PDB entry 9RJS | electron microscopy, 2.59 A resolution | chains A and C of the 7 polymer chains in the assembly

# Chain A
Name: DNA-directed RNA polymerase, PHIKZ056.1
From: Phikzvirus phiKZ
Reference sequence: chimeric construct of I7DB47, L7T138: residues 1-421 from I7DB47 (I7DB47_9CAUD) positions 1-421 (same numbers); residues 428-488 from L7T138 positions 1-61 (UniProt number = residue number - 427)
Amino-acid sequence (508 residues; row label = number of the first residue in the row; numbers below 1 keep their minus sign (Met-19 is residue -19)):
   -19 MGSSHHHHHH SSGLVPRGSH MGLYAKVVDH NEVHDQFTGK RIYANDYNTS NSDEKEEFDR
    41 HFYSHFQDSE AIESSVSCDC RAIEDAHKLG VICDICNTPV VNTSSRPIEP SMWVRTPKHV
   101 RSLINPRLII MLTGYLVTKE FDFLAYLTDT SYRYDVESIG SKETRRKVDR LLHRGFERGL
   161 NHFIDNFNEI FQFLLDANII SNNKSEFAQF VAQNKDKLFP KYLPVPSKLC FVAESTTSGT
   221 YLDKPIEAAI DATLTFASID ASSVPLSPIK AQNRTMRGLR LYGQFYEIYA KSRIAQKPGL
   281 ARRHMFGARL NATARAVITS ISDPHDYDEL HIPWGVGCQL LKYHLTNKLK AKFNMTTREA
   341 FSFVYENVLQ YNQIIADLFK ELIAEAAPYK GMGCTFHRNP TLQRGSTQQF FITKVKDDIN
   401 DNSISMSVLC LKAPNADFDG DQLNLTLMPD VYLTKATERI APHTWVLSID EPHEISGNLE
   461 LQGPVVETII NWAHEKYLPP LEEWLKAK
Unresolved in the structure: -19 to 0, 487-488
Construct notes: initiating methionine (-19); expression tag (-18 to 0); conflict Asn11 (Asp in I7DB47); linker (422-427)
Bound ions: Zn2+: Cys58, Cys60, Cys73, Cys76

# Chain C
Name: PHIKZ071
From: Phikzvirus phiKZ
Amino-acid sequence (700 residues; numbered 1 to 700; the number before each row is that of its first residue):
     1 MSQLGRREID LTLLGHTGLD PWYGTTSSAR GAMFVTHIGQ APEVNGNESR YFLTGAELEY
    61 AKYTHDVRFP EDCRVLHVLR KYPTGIGKDS IRSNPVTTII YENYFDKYKT IGVLHVPEYM
   121 SHHQDFGYEL VKNREVWETI APNEMFSKDT VIAQSGAVKK DGTLGMGVNA NVVFLSAAGT
   181 IEDGFVANKN FLKRMMPTSY STAVANAGRK AFFLNMYGDD KIYKPFPDIG DVIRPDGVIF
   241 AIRDHDDDLA PAEMTPRALR TLDRTFDRAV IGTPGAKVID IDIWRDERVN PSPTPTGMDA
   301 QLVKYHTHLS SYYRELLKIY RGLLARRKDD LHITEEFERL IVTAQMFLPQ PDNVRKLSRF
   361 YRLDPLDEWR VEVTYKAQKM PAGAFKMTDF HGGKGVICKV MEDEDMPIDE NGNRADLIIF
   421 GGSTMRRSNY GRIYEHGFGA AARDLAQRLR VEAGLDRHAK PTQQQLNSVM GNTQWVDYAF
   481 KELLGFYEII APTMHSKMME HPNPAEHVKT VLMDGFPYIY APVDDPVDLM AAVNKLINSD
   541 KYRPHYGKVS YRDQAGKWVT TKDNVLMGPL YMMLLEKIGE DWSAAASVKT QPFGLPSKLN
   601 NADRASTPGR ETAIRSFGES ETRSYNCTVG PGPTAEILDQ TNNPLAHAAV IESWLTAEKP
   661 SSVPVAVDRE KIPFGGSRPV AMFDHLLECS GIALEYAPDH
Unresolved in the structure: 1, 699-700

# How chain A and chain C interact
Contacting residue pairs (197; chain A residue first):
  Met1(A) - Ala697(C)
  Met1(A) - Pro698(C)
  Gly2(A) - Tyr696(C)
  Gly2(A) - Ala697(C)  hydrogen bond (backbone-backbone)
  Leu3(A) - Glu695(C)
  Leu3(A) - Tyr696(C)  hydrophobic
  Tyr4(A) - Ala693(C)
  Tyr4(A) - Leu694(C)
  Tyr4(A) - Glu695(C)  hydrogen bond (backbone-backbone)
  Tyr4(A) - Tyr696(C)
  Tyr4(A) - Ala697(C)  hydrophobic
  Tyr4(A) - Pro698(C)
  Ala5(A) - Ala693(C)
  Lys6(A) - Ile692(C)
  Lys6(A) - Ala693(C)  hydrogen bond (backbone-backbone)
  Lys6(A) - Glu695(C)
  Val7(A) - Gly691(C)
  Val8(A) - Glu688(C)
  Val8(A) - Gly691(C)  hydrogen bond (backbone-backbone)
  Val8(A) - Ile692(C)
  Val8(A) - Ala693(C)  hydrophobic
  His10(A) - Glu688(C)
  His10(A) - Cys689(C)  hydrogen bond (side chain-backbone)
  His10(A) - Gly691(C)
  Val13(A) - Glu688(C)
  Phe46(A) - Pro592(C)  hydrophobic
  Glu50(A) - Lys210(C)  salt bridge
  Glu53(A) - Asp244(C)
  Ser84(A) - Pro592(C)
  Ser84(A) - Phe593(C)
  Ser84(A) - Gly594(C)
  Ser84(A) - Pro644(C)
  Ser84(A) - Arg678(C)  hydrogen bond (backbone-side chain)
  Ser85(A) - Arg678(C)
  Arg86(A) - Arg678(C)  hydrogen bond (backbone-side chain)
  Ile88(A) - Phe593(C)  hydrophobic
  Ile88(A) - His685(C)
  Glu89(A) - His685(C)
  Pro90(A) - His685(C)
  Asn105(A) - Gly691(C)
  Pro106(A) - Ser690(C)
  Arg107(A) - Ser690(C)  hydrogen bond
  Arg107(A) - Ile692(C)
  Pro204(A) - Cys689(C)
  Pro206(A) - His685(C)
  Ser207(A) - His685(C)  hydrogen bond (backbone-side chain)
  Cys210(A) - Met682(C)  hydrophobic
  Cys210(A) - Leu686(C)  hydrophobic
  Thr217(A) - Leu363(C)
  Tyr266(A) - Cys689(C)
  Tyr266(A) - Ser690(C)
  Tyr269(A) - Leu686(C)  hydrophobic
  Ile274(A) - Phe683(C)  hydrophobic
  Leu280(A) - Pro679(C)
  Leu280(A) - Phe683(C)  hydrophobic
  Arg282(A) - Arg615(C)
  Arg282(A) - Glu619(C)  salt bridge
  Arg283(A) - Arg615(C)  hydrogen bond (backbone-side chain)
  His284(A) - Leu595(C)
  His284(A) - Asn642(C)  hydrogen bond (backbone-side chain)
  His284(A) - Pro679(C)
  Met285(A) - Leu638(C)
  Met285(A) - Phe683(C)  hydrophobic
  Phe286(A) - Gly618(C)
  Phe286(A) - Glu619(C)
  Phe286(A) - Thr622(C)  hydrogen bond (backbone-side chain)
  Gly287(A) - Arg615(C)
  Gly287(A) - Phe617(C)
  Ala288(A) - Arg615(C)
  Ala288(A) - Phe617(C)  hydrogen bond (backbone-backbone)
  Ala288(A) - Leu638(C)  hydrophobic
  Ala288(A) - Asn642(C)
  Arg289(A) - Pro596(C)
  Arg289(A) - Lys598(C)
  Arg289(A) - Ala613(C)  hydrogen bond (side chain-backbone)
  Arg289(A) - Ile614(C)
  Arg289(A) - Arg615(C)
  Arg289(A) - Thr641(C)
  Leu290(A) - Ala613(C)
  Leu290(A) - Ile614(C)  hydrogen bond (backbone-backbone)
  Leu290(A) - Ser616(C)
  Leu290(A) - Phe617(C)  hydrophobic
  Leu290(A) - Ile637(C)  hydrophobic
  Leu290(A) - Thr641(C)
  Asn291(A) - Ala586(C)
  Asn291(A) - Val588(C)
  Asn291(A) - Thr641(C)  hydrogen bond (backbone-side chain)
  Asn291(A) - His647(C)  hydrogen bond
  Ala292(A) - Ala585(C)  hydrogen bond (backbone-backbone)
  Ala292(A) - Ala586(C)  hydrogen bond (backbone-backbone)
  Thr293(A) - Ala584(C)
  Thr293(A) - Ala585(C)  hydrogen bond (backbone-backbone)
  Thr293(A) - Ile614(C)  hydrogen bond (side chain-backbone)
  Thr293(A) - Ser616(C)
  Ala294(A) - Ser583(C)
  Arg295(A) - Trp582(C)
  Arg295(A) - Ser583(C)  hydrogen bond (backbone-backbone)
  Val297(A) - Ala384(C)  hydrophobic
  Ser300(A) - Cys398(C)
  Ser302(A) - Ala178(C)
  Ser302(A) - Gly179(C)
  Asp303(A) - Lys399(C)  salt bridge
  Asp303(A) - Gln554(C)
  Gly315(A) - Trp582(C)
  Val316(A) - Trp582(C)  hydrophobic
  Val316(A) - Ala584(C)  hydrophobic
  Gln319(A) - Ala584(C)
  Gln319(A) - Ala586(C)
  Gln319(A) - Pro608(C)
  Gln319(A) - Gly609(C)
  Gln319(A) - Arg610(C)
  Gln319(A) - Glu611(C)
  Leu320(A) - Ala586(C)
  Tyr323(A) - Ala586(C)  hydrophobic
  Tyr323(A) - Ser587(C)
  Tyr323(A) - Ile651(C)  hydrophobic
  Tyr323(A) - Leu655(C)
  His324(A) - Trp654(C)
  His324(A) - Pro660(C)
  Asn327(A) - Trp654(C)  hydrogen bond (side chain-backbone)
  Asn327(A) - Leu655(C)
  Asn327(A) - Ala657(C)  hydrogen bond (side chain-backbone)
  Asn327(A) - Pro660(C)
  Lys328(A) - Glu658(C)
  Arg338(A) - Thr261(C)
  Phe341(A) - Thr265(C)
  Tyr345(A) - Arg264(C)
  Tyr345(A) - Glu611(C)  hydrogen bond
  Glu346(A) - Asp236(C)
  Val348(A) - Pro608(C)  hydrophobic
  Leu349(A) - Gly272(C)
  Leu349(A) - Pro274(C)
  Leu349(A) - Pro608(C)  hydrophobic
  Gln350(A) - Pro235(C)
  Leu362(A) - Pro660(C)  hydrophobic
  Leu362(A) - Ser661(C)  hydrogen bond (backbone-side chain)
  Glu365(A) - Lys659(C)
  Glu365(A) - Ser661(C)
  Glu365(A) - Ser662(C)
  Ala366(A) - Ser661(C)
  Met372(A) - Ser661(C)
  Thr375(A) - Tyr625(C)
  His377(A) - Ser616(C)  hydrogen bond (side chain-backbone)
  His377(A) - Phe617(C)
  His377(A) - Tyr625(C)  hydrogen bond
  Thr381(A) - Glu621(C)  hydrogen bond
  Arg384(A) - Thr628(C)
  Thr387(A) - Tyr625(C)
  Asp398(A) - Ala382(C)
  Asn400(A) - Met380(C)
  Asn400(A) - Ala382(C)
  Asp401(A) - Ala382(C)
  Asp401(A) - Gly383(C)
  Asn402(A) - Gly579(C)
  Asn402(A) - Trp582(C)  hydrogen bond
  Ser403(A) - Ala384(C)
  Leu411(A) - Glu182(C)
  Ala416(A) - Glu182(C)
  Asp417(A) - Glu182(C)
  Phe418(A) - Ile181(C)
  Phe418(A) - Glu182(C)
  Phe418(A) - Val396(C)
  Phe418(A) - Cys398(C)  hydrophobic
  Asp419(A) - Lys394(C)
  Gly420(A) - Lys386(C)
  Gln422(A) - Asp581(C)  hydrogen bond
  Asn424(A) - Ile614(C)
  Asn424(A) - Arg615(C)
  Asn424(A) - Ser616(C)
  Thr426(A) - Ser616(C)  hydrogen bond
  Pro429(A) - Gln640(C)
  Pro429(A) - Trp654(C)  hydrogen bond (backbone-side chain)
  Asp430(A) - Val663(C)
  Asp430(A) - Pro664(C)
  Asp430(A) - Val665(C)
  Asp430(A) - Ala666(C)  hydrogen bond (side chain-backbone)
  Val431(A) - Val663(C)  hydrogen bond (backbone-backbone)
  Val431(A) - Pro664(C)  hydrogen bond (backbone-backbone)
  Tyr432(A) - Pro664(C)  hydrogen bond (backbone-backbone)
  Leu433(A) - Ile637(C)  hydrophobic
  Ala436(A) - Val629(C)
  Ala436(A) - Pro633(C)  hydrophobic
  Arg439(A) - Thr628(C)
  Ile440(A) - Tyr625(C)
  Ile440(A) - Thr628(C)
  Ile440(A) - Val629(C)  hydrophobic
  Gln462(A) - Ile181(C)
  Gln462(A) - Glu182(C)
  Pro464(A) - Ser176(C)
  Pro464(A) - Thr180(C)
  Pro464(A) - Phe420(C)  hydrophobic
  Val465(A) - Ile181(C)  hydrophobic
  Glu467(A) - Phe420(C)
  Thr468(A) - Ser176(C)  hydrogen bond
  Asn471(A) - Lys562(C)  hydrogen bond
  Asn471(A) - Asp563(C)  hydrogen bond
  Glu475(A) - Lys562(C)  salt bridge
Interface residues without a listed pair, chain A (116 interface residues in all): Thr83, Val205, Leu209, Ala296, Thr299, Pro304, Thr326, Ser342, Ala367, Asn379, Val408, Leu427, Thr437, Gly463
Interface residues without a listed pair, chain C (115 interface residues in all): Ala177, Arg257, Asp263, Ile271, Phe385, Ile397, Gly422, Thr590, Gln591, Thr607, Ser620, Ser624, Glu636, Leu645, Val650, Val680, Ala681

# Overview
116 residues of chain A and 115 residues of chain C are in contact, with 40 hydrogen bonds and 4 salt bridges.
Polar pairs include Glu50(A)-Lys210(C), Arg282(A)-Glu619(C) and Asp303(A)-Lys399(C). Cys58(A), Cys60(A),
Cys73(A) and Cys76(A) form the Zn2+ site.
Here chain A is DNA-directed RNA polymerase, PHIKZ056.1 and chain C is PHIKZ071, both from Phikzvirus phiKZ.
Entry 9RJS (Structure of the Bacteriophage PhiKZ non-virion RNA Polymerase bound to an analogue of its
promoter) was determined by electron microscopy, deposited together with 8QUE.
